Entry 6NZQ (X-ray diffraction, 2.11 A resolution); this record covers chains A and B.

[Chain A (and B)]
Protein: Non-receptor tyrosine-protein kinase TYK2
From: Homo sapiens
Notes: EC 2.7.10.2; fragment: Pseudo kinase domain, residues 575-869; chain B of this document is another copy of the same molecule, construct and numbering; everything in this record applies to it too
UniProtKB: P29597 (TYK2_HUMAN); residue numbers follow UniProt; this construct covers 575-869
Amino-acid sequence (317 residues; row label = number of the first residue in the row):
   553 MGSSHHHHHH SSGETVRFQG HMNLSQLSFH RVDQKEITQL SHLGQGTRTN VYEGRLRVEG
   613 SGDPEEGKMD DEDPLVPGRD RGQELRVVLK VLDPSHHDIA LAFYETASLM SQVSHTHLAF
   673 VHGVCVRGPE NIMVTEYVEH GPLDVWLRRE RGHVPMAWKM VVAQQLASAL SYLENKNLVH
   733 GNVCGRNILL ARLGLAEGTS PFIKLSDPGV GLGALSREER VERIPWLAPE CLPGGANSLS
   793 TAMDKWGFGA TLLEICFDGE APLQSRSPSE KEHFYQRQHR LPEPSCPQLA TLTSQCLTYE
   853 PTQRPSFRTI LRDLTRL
Disordered / not traced: 553-579, 610-635, 786-791, 868-869 (chain B: 553-579, 610-634, 786-791, 869)
Differences from the reference sequence: expression tag (553-574)
Ligand contacts: LB4 (6-[(5-fluoro-4-methylpyridin-2-yl)amino]-4-[(2-methoxy-3-{[(pyridin-2-yl)methyl]carbamoyl}phenyl)amino]-N-methylpyridine-3-carboxamide): Leu-595, Gly-596, Gln-597, Gly-598, Val-603, Val-640, Lys-642, Ala-671, Thr-687, Glu-688, Tyr-689, Val-690, Glu-691, His-692, Gly-693, Pro-694, Asn-734, Cys-736, Arg-738, Asn-739, Leu-741, Ser-758, Asp-759
UniProt features mapped onto this chain:
  - modified residue: Tyr-604 (Phosphotyrosine)
  - natural variant: His-732 (H732R: In a colorectal adenocarcinoma sample)

[Interface between chain A and chain B]
Contacting residue pairs - 18 pairs, chain A then chain B:
  Glu-691(A) / Arg-701(B)  salt bridge
  Glu-702(A) / Arg-607(B)  salt bridge
  Glu-702(A) / Arg-638(B)  salt bridge
  His-705(A) / Arg-607(B)
  His-705(A) / Glu-636(B)  salt bridge
  Arg-744(A) / Glu-691(B)
  Arg-744(A) / His-692(B)  hydrogen bond
  Arg-744(A) / Leu-745(B)
  Leu-745(A) / Glu-691(B)  hydrogen bond (backbone-side chain)
  Gly-746(A) / Glu-691(B)
  Leu-747(A) / Glu-605(B)
  Leu-747(A) / Arg-638(B)
  Leu-747(A) / Tyr-689(B)  hydrophobic
  Leu-747(A) / Glu-691(B)  hydrogen bond (backbone-side chain)
  Ala-748(A) / Tyr-689(B)
  Ala-748(A) / Glu-691(B)
  Glu-749(A) / Leu-637(B)
  Thr-751(A) / Glu-691(B)
Also at the interface, not in a pair above, chain A (11 interface residues in all): Arg-638
Also at the interface, not in a pair above, chain B (12 interface residues in all): His-674, Arg-744

[In short]
The interface between chain A and chain B involves 11 residues on one side and 12 on the other; the contacts
include 3 hydrogen bonds and 4 salt bridges. Polar contacts include Glu-691(A)/Arg-701(B),
Glu-702(A)/Arg-607(B) and Glu-702(A)/Arg-638(B). Bound to chain A: compound LB4.
Both chains are Non-receptor tyrosine-protein kinase TYK2 (Homo sapiens). Entry 6NZQ (CRYSTAL STRUCTURE OF
TYROSINE KINASE 2 JH2 (PSEUDO KINASE DOMAIN) COMPLEXED WITH Compound_29 AKA 6-[(5-FLUORO-4-METH
YLPYRIDIN-2-YL)AMINO]-4-({2-METHOXY-3-[(PYRIDIN-2-YLMETHYL ...) was determined by X-ray diffraction together
with 6NZP and 6NZR from the same study.
